PDB entry 9K0D | electron microscopy, 2.60 A resolution | chains C and U of the 18 polymer chains in the assembly

Chain C (and U):
Protein: Amyloid-beta A4 protein
Notes: chain U of this document is another copy of the same molecule, construct and numbering; everything in this record applies to it too
Reference sequence: B4DMD5 (B4DMD5_HUMAN); residues 1-42 here correspond to UniProt positions 524-565 (UniProt number = residue number + 523)
Chain sequence (42 residues; numbered 1 to 42; the number before each row is that of its first residue):
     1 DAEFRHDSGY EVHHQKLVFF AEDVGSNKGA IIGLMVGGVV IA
Unresolved in the structure: 1-7
What the authors report for this chain:
  - self-association interface (contacts with another copy of this molecule); pairs are residue here / residue on that copy: L34-L34, V36-V36, I32, L34, V36, V39, I41

Chain C / chain U interface:
Contacting residue pairs (11):
  K16(C) - A42(U)  hydrogen bond (side chain-backbone)
  F20(C) - V39(U)  hydrophobic
  V24(C) - V39(U)
  G25(C) - G37(U)
  G25(C) - G38(U)  hydrogen bond (backbone-backbone)
  N27(C) - V36(U)  hydrogen bond (side chain-backbone)
  N27(C) - G37(U)
  L34(C) - L34(U)  hydrophobic
  L34(C) - V36(U)  hydrophobic
  V36(C) - N27(U)
  G37(C) - N27(U)
Interface residues without a listed pair, chain C (10 interface residues in all): V18, I32
Interface residues without a listed pair, chain U (9 interface residues in all): I32, I41

Overview:
The interface between chain C and chain U involves 10 residues on one side and 9 on the other; the contacts
include 3 hydrogen bonds. Among the polar pairs are K16(C)-A42(U), N27(C)-V36(U) and G25(C)-G38(U). From the
paper: a self-association interface involving I32(C), L34(C) and V36(C) among others.
Both chains are Amyloid-beta A4 protein. Entry 9K0D (Cryo-EM structure of Amyloid-beta42-4b polymorph 1) was
determined by electron microscopy (same publication as 9K0E and 9K0F).
